PDB entry 8DH5 | X-ray diffraction, 2.85 A resolution | chains B and C of the 4 polymer chains in the assembly

== Chain B ==
Name: T7 RNA polymerase
From: Escherichia phage T7
Notes: EC 2.7.7.6
UniProtKB: P00573 (RPOL_BPT7); residues 1-883 here = UniProt positions 1-883
Sequence (883 residues; numbered 1 to 883; the number before each row is that of its first residue):
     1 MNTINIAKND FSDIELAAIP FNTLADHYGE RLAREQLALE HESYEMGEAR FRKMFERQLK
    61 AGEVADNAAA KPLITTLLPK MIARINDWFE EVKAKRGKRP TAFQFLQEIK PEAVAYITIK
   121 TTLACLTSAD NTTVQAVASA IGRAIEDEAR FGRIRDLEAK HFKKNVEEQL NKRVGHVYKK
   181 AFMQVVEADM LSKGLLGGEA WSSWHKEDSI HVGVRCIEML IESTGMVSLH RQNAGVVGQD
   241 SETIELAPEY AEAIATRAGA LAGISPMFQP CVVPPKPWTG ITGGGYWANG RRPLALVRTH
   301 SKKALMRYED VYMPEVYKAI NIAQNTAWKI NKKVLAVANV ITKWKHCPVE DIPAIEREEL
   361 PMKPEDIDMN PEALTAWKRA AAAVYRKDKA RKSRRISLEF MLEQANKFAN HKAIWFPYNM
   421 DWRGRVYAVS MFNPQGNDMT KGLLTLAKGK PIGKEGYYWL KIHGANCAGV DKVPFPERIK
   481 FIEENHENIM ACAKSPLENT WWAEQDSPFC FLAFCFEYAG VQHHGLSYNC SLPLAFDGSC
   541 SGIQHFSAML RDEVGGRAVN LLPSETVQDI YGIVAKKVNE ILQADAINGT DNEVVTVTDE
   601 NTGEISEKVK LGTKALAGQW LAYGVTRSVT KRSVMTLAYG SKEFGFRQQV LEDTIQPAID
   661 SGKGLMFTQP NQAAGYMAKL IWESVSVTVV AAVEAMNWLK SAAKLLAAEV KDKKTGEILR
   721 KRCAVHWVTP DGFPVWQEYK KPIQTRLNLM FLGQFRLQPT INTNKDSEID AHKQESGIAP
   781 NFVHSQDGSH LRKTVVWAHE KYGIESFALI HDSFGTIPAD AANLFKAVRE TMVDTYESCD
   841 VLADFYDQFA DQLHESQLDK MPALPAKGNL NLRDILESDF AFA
Unresolved in the structure: 356-371, 757-765
Residues lining bound ligands: ATP (adenosine-5'-triphosphate): Asp471, Lys472, Tyr571, Arg627, Lys631, Arg632, Met635, Tyr639
Swiss-Prot annotation at these positions:
  - active site: Asp537, Lys631, Asp812
  - mutagenesis: Lys172 (K172L/G: No change in activity), Pro563 (P563A/T: Inactivated), Tyr571 (Y571S: Inactivated), Lys631 (K631G: Partially inactivated; K631L: Partially inactivated; K631R: Partially inactivated), Thr636 (T636P: Inactivated), Tyr639 (Y639D: Inactivated), Phe646 (F646C: Inactivated)
Reported in the primary citation:
  - mutagenesis - Y639F: decreased catalytic activity on all scaffolds we tested
  - mutagenesis - M635A: unchanged catalytic activity on natural ATP incorporation
  - mutagenesis - M635K: abolished catalytic activity on UBP incorporation

== Chain C ==
Molecule: 12-nt RNA strand
Sequence (12 nucleotides; row label = number of the first residue in the row; numbers below 1 keep their minus sign (A-3 is residue -3)):
    -3 AACUGCGGCG AU
Unresolved in the structure: -3 to -1

== Chain B / chain C interface ==
Residue-residue contacts (28):
  Lys71(B) - U0(C)  base contact
  Asn171(B) - C2(C)  phosphate contact
  Asn171(B) - G3(C)  sugar contact
  Lys172(B) - G3(C)  phosphate contact
  Lys172(B) - G4(C)  salt bridge to the phosphate
  Arg386(B) - G4(C)  salt bridge to the phosphate
  Arg386(B) - C5(C)  salt bridge to the phosphate
  Lys389(B) - G3(C)  sugar contact
  Lys389(B) - G4(C)  salt bridge to the phosphate
  Ala390(B) - G4(C)  sugar contact
  Ala390(B) - C5(C)  phosphate contact
  Ser393(B) - G4(C)  hydrogen bond to the sugar
  Ser393(B) - C5(C)  sugar contact
  Arg394(B) - C5(C)  phosphate contact
  Arg394(B) - G6(C)  salt bridge to the phosphate
  Arg425(B) - U8(C)  hydrogen bond to the sugar
  Gln435(B) - A7(C)  hydrogen bond to the sugar
  Gly436(B) - A7(C)  sugar contact
  Asn437(B) - G6(C)  phosphate contact
  Asn437(B) - A7(C)  sugar contact
  Lys441(B) - U8(C)  salt bridge to the phosphate
  Tyr639(B) - U8(C)  hydrogen bond to the base
  Leu752(B) - G1(C)  base contact
  Phe755(B) - U0(C)  sugar contact
  Ile810(B) - A7(C)  sugar contact
  Ile810(B) - U8(C)  sugar contact
  His811(B) - U8(C)  sugar contact
  Asp812(B) - U8(C)  hydrogen bond to the sugar
Interface residues without a listed pair, chain B (20 interface residues in all): Gly753

== Overview ==
20 residues of chain B and 9 residues of chain C are in contact; the contacts include 5 hydrogen bonds and 6
salt bridges. Polar pairs include Tyr639(B)-U8(C), Ser393(B)-G4(C) and Arg425(B)-U8(C). From the paper: Y639F
of chain B reduces catalytic activity on all scaffolds we tested; M635K of chain B abolishes catalytic
activity on UBP incorporation.
Here chain B is T7 RNA polymerase (Escherichia phage T7) and chain C is a 12-nt RNA strand. Entry 8DH5 (T7 RNA
polymerase elongation complex with unnatural base dPa-ATP mismatch) was determined by X-ray diffraction,
deposited together with 8DH0, 8DH2, 8DH3 and 8DH4.
